PDB entry 1ATI | X-ray diffraction, 2.75 A resolution | chains B and D of the 4 polymer chains in the assembly

== Chain B ==
Protein: Glycyl-tRNA synthetase
Source organism: Thermus thermophilus
Notes: EC 6.1.1.14
UniProtKB: P56206 (SYG_THET8); numbering as in UniProt (aligned over 1-505)
Sequence (505 residues; row label = number of the first residue in the row):
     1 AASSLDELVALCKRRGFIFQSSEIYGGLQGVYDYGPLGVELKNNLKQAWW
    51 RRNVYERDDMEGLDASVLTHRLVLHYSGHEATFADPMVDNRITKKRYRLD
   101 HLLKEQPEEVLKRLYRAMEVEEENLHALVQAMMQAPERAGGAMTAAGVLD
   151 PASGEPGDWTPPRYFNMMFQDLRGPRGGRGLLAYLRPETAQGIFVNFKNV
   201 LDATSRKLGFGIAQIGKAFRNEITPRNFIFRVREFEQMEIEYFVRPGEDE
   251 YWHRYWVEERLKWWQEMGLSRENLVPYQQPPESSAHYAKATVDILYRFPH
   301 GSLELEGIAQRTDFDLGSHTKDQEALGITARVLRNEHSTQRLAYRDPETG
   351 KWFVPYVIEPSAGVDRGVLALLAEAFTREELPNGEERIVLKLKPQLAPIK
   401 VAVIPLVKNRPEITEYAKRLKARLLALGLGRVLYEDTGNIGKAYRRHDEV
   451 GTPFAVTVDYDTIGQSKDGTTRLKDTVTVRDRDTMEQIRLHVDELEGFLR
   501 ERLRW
Not modelled in the structure: 90-158

== Chain D ==
Protein: GLYCYL-tRNA SYNTHETASE
Source organism: Thermus thermophilus
Sequence (16 residues; row label = number of the first residue in the row; X marks 16 residues of unknown identity (built as UNK)):
    99 XXXXXXXXXXXXXXXX

== Interface between chain B and chain D ==
Chain B residues in contact with chain D, 5 residues: Trp159, Thr160, Pro161, Pro162, Tyr164

== Overview ==
Chain B and chain D make no direct contact in this assembly.
Here chain B is Glycyl-tRNA synthetase and chain D is GLYCYL-tRNA SYNTHETASE, both from Thermus thermophilus.
Entry 1ATI (Crystal structure of glycyl-tRNA synthetase from thermus thermophilus) was determined by X-ray
diffraction.
